7BGO - chain AAA; structure by X-ray diffraction, 3.30 A resolution.

# Chain AAA
Protein: DUF2796 domain-containing protein
From: Pseudomonas aeruginosa
Reference sequence: A0A5M6H2N4 (A0A5M6H2N4_PSEAI); residues 1-179 here correspond to UniProt positions 18-196 (UniProt number = residue number + 17)
Sequence (179 residues; each row starts with the number of its first residue):
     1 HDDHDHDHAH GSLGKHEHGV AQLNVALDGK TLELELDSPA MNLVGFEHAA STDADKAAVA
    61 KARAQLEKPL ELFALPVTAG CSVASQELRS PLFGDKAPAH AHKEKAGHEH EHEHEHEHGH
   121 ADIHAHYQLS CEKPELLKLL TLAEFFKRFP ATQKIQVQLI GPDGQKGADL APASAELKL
Disordered / not traced: 1-14, 96-120
Disulfides: Cys81-Cys131
Ion coordination: Zn2+ site 1: His16, His18, Glu47; Zn2+ site 2: Glu87, His124, His126
Reported in the primary citation:
  - Zn2+ coordination: His16, His18, Glu47, Glu87, His124, His126

# In short
The Zn2+ site 1 is built by His16, His18 and Glu47. Glu87, His124 and His126 form the Zn2+ site 2. The paper
reports Zn2+ coordination by His16, His18 and Glu47 among others.
Chain AAA is DUF2796 domain-containing protein (Pseudomonas aeruginosa); the structure, The crystal structure
of gene product PA4063 from Pseudomonas aeruginosa in complex with Zn (space group ..., was determined by
X-ray diffraction (same publication as 7ALY, 7AMX and 7AHW).
